PDB entry 3QOQ | X-ray diffraction, 3.10 A resolution | chains B and F of the 6 polymer chains in the assembly

# Chain B
Protein: Alginate and motility regulator Z
Organism: Pseudomonas aeruginosa
UniProtKB: Q9RPY7 (Q9RPY7_PSEAE); residues 1-66 here = UniProt positions 1-66
Amino-acid sequence (69 residues; each row starts with the number of its first residue; numbers below 1 keep their minus sign (Gly-2 is residue -2)):
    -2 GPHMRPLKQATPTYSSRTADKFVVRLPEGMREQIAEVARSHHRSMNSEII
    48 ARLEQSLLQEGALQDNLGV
Disordered / not traced: -2 to 15, 60-66
Differences from the reference sequence: expression tag (-2 to 0)
Modified positions: Mse1 (selenomethionine); Mse27 (selenomethionine; parent Met); Mse42 (selenomethionine; parent Met)
From the paper describing this entry:
  - binding site for the 18-nt DNA strand (chain F): Lys18, Val20, Arg22
  - binding site for the 18-nt DNA strand: Ser13, Lys18, Val20, Arg22, Arg28, Ser41, Mse42, Asn43, Ser44
  - specificity-determining residues: Val20
  - mutagenesis - K18A (274-fold), V20A (10-fold), R22A (44-fold): decreased binding to the 18-nt DNA strand (citing earlier work)
  - mutagenesis - K18A, V20A: abolished signaling (citing earlier work)
  - mutagenesis - R14A: unchanged binding to the 18-nt DNA strand (citing earlier work)
  - mutagenesis - R14A (5 fold): decreased binding to algD (citing earlier work)
  - mutagenesis - R14A: decreased signaling in response to algD (citing earlier work)
  - self-association interface (contacts with another copy of this molecule); pairs are residue here / residue on that copy: Arg22-Asn43 (backbone contact), Glu25-Tyr11 (backbone contact)
  - mutagenesis - V20A: abolished growth in response to amrZ (citing earlier work)
  - mutagenesis - R14A: unchanged binding to amrZ1 (citing earlier work)

# Chain F
Molecule: 18-nt DNA strand
Sequence (18 nucleotides; each row starts with the number of its first residue):
    19 TGCCGGCGTTTTGCCAGT

# Interface between chain B and chain F
Residue-residue contacts (7):
  Arg22(B) - DG24(F)  base contact
  Arg28(B) - DC21(F)  salt bridge to the phosphate
  Arg28(B) - DC22(F)  salt bridge to the phosphate
  Ser41(B) - DT19(F)  phosphate contact
  Ser41(B) - DG20(F)  phosphate contact
  Mse42(B) - DG20(F)  hydrogen bond to the phosphate
  Asn43(B) - DG20(F)  hydrogen bond to the phosphate

# In short
Chain B and chain F each contribute 5 residues to their interface, with 2 hydrogen bonds and 2 salt bridges.
Polar contacts include Mse42(B)-DG20(F), Asn43(B)-DG20(F) and Arg28(B)-DC21(F). From the paper: a binding site
for the 18-nt DNA strand at Ser13(B), Lys18(B) and Val20(B) among others; K18A, V20A and R22A of chain B
reduce binding to the 18-nt DNA strand.
Here chain B is Alginate and motility regulator Z (Pseudomonas aeruginosa) and chain F is an 18-nt DNA strand.
Entry 3QOQ (Crystal Structure of the Transcription Factor AmrZ in Complex with the 18 Base Pair amrZ1 Binding
...) was determined by X-ray diffraction.
